4QYZ - chains F and M of the 13 polymer chains in the assembly; structure by X-ray diffraction, 3.03 A resolution.

[Chain F]
Name: CRISPR system Cascade subunit CasC
From: Escherichia coli
Reference sequence: Q46899 (CASC_ECOLI); residue numbers follow UniProt; this construct covers 1-363
Chain sequence (363 residues; row label = number of the first residue in the row):
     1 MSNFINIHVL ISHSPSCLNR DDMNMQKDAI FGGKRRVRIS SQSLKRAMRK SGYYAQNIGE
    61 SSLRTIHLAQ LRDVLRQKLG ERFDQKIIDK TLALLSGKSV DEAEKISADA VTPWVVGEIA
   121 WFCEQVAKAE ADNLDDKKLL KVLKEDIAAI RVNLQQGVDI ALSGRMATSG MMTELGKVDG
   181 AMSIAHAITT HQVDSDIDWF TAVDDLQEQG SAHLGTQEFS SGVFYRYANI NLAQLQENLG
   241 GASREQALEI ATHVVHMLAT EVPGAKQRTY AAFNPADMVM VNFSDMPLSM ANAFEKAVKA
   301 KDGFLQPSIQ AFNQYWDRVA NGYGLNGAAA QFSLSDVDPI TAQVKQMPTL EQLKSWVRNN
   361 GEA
Disordered / not traced: 363
Reported in the primary citation:
  - binding site for the 61-nt RNA strand: Arg20, Lys27, Ser40, Gln42, Ser43, Lys45, Arg46, Arg49, Ser163 to Ser169, Trp199, Phe200, Thr201, Ala202, Val203
  - binding site for the 40-nt DNA strand (chain M): Asp109 to Val111, Gln209, Gly210, Ser211, His213, Leu214

[Chain M]
Molecule: 40-nt DNA strand
Sequence (40 nucleotides; numbered 1 to 40; the number before each row is that of its first residue):
     1 AATCAGACAG CCCACATGGC ATTCCACTTA TCACTGGCAT
Disordered / not traced: 1-4, 38-40

[How chain F and chain M interact]
Residue-residue contacts (17; chain F residue first):
  Asp109(F) - DA21(M)  sugar contact
  Asp109(F) - DT22(M)  sugar contact
  Asp109(F) - DT23(M)  sugar contact
  Ala110(F) - DA21(M)  base contact
  Ala110(F) - DT22(M)  base contact
  Thr168(F) - DT22(M)  base contact
  Thr168(F) - DT23(M)  sugar contact
  Trp199(F) - DA14(M)  base contact
  Gln209(F) - DC12(M)  sugar contact
  Gly210(F) - DC12(M)  base contact
  Gly210(F) - DC13(M)  base contact
  Ser211(F) - DC13(M)  hydrogen bond to the base
  Ala212(F) - DA14(M)  sugar contact
  His213(F) - DA14(M)  phosphate contact
  His213(F) - DC15(M)  sugar contact
  Leu214(F) - DC13(M)  base contact
  Leu214(F) - DA14(M)  hydrogen bond to the sugar
Also at the interface, not in a pair above, chain F (11 interface residues in all): Met166

[In short]
The interface between chain F and chain M involves 11 residues on one side and 7 on the other; the contacts
include 2 hydrogen bonds. Among the polar pairs are Ser211(F)-DC13(M) and Leu214(F)-DA14(M). The paper reports
a binding site for the 61-nt RNA strand at Arg20(F), Lys27(F) and Ser40(F) among others; a binding site for
the 40-nt DNA strand (chain M) at Asp109(F), Gln209(F) and Gly210(F) among others.
Chain F is CRISPR system Cascade subunit CasC (Escherichia coli) and chain M is a 40-nt DNA strand; the
structure, Crystal structure of a CRISPR RNA-guided surveillance complex, Cascade, bound to a ssDNA target,
was determined by X-ray diffraction.
